Entry 7N5O (X-ray diffraction, 1.25 A resolution); this record covers chain A.

== Chain A ==
Protein: Tyrosine-protein kinase BTK
Source organism: Homo sapiens
Notes: EC 2.7.10.2
UniProtKB: Q06187 (BTK_HUMAN), isoform Q06187-2; residues 382-659 here correspond to UniProt positions 416-693 (UniProt number = residue number + 34)
Chain sequence (283 residues; row label = number of the first residue in the row):
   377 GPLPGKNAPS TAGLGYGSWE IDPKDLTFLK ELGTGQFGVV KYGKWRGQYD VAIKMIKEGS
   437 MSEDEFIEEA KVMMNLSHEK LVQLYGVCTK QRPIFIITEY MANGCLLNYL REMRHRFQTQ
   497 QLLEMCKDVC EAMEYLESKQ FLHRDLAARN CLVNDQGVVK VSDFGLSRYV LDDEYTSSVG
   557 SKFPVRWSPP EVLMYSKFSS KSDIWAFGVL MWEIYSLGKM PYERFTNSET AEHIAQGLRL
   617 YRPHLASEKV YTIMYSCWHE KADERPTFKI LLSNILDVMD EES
Unresolved in the structure: 377-388, 659
Construct notes: expression tag (377-381)
Small-molecule neighbours:
  - 0BQ (5-(1H-benzimidazol-2-yl)-2,4-dihydro-3H-1,2,4-triazol-3-one): L408, V416, A428, K430, V458, T474, E475, Y476, M477, A478, N479, G480, L528
  - s-1,2-propanediol (PGO): L402, T403, F404

== Summary ==
Chain A binds s-1,2-propanediol and compound 0BQ.
Chain A is Tyrosine-protein kinase BTK (Homo sapiens); the structure, Fragment-Based Discovery of a Novel
Bruton's Tyrosine Kinase Inhibitor, was determined by X-ray diffraction (same publication as 7N5R, 7N5X and
7N5Y).
